5O5G - chain A; structure by X-ray diffraction, 3.03 A resolution.

# Chain A
Name: Roundabout homolog 1
From: Homo sapiens
UniProtKB: Q9Y6N7 (ROBO1_HUMAN); residues 63-446 here = UniProt positions 63-446
Chain sequence (385 residues; numbered 63 to 447; the number before each row is that of its first residue):
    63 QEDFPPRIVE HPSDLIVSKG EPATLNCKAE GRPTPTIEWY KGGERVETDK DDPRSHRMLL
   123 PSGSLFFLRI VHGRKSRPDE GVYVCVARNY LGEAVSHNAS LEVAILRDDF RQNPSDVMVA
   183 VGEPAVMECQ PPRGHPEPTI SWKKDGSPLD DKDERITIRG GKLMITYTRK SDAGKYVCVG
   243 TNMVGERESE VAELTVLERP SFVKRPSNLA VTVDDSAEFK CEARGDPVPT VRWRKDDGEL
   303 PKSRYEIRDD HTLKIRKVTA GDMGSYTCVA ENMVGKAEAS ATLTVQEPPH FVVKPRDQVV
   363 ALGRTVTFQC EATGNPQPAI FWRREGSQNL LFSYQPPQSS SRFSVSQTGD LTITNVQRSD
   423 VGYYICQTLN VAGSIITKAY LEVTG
Not modelled in the structure: 397-400
Construct notes: expression tag (447)
Disulfides: Cys89-Cys147, Cys191-Cys240, Cys283-Cys330, Cys372-Cys428
Covalent attachments: N-acetylglucosamine (NAG) linked to Asn160
Curated features (UniProtKB/Swiss-Prot):
  - glycosylation: Asn160 (N-linked (GlcNAc...) asparagine)
From the paper describing this entry:
  - post-translational modification sites: Asn160
  - self-association interface (contacts with another copy of this molecule): Pro378 to Phe394, Gln429 to Ser436

# Summary
Covalently linked N-acetylglucosamine: at Asn160. The paper reports a modification site at Asn160; a
self-association interface involving Pro378 and Gln429.
Chain A is Roundabout homolog 1 (Homo sapiens); the structure, Robo1 Ig1 to 4 crystal form 1, was determined
by X-ray diffraction, deposited together with 5O5I and 5OPE.
